4M7D - chains C and D of the 8 polymer chains in the assembly; structure by X-ray diffraction, 2.60 A resolution.

Chain C:
Name: U6 snRNA-associated Sm-like protein LSm3
Organism: Saccharomyces cerevisiae
UniProtKB: P57743 (LSM3_YEAST); residue numbers follow UniProt; this construct covers 1-89
Sequence (89 residues; row label = number of the first residue in the row):
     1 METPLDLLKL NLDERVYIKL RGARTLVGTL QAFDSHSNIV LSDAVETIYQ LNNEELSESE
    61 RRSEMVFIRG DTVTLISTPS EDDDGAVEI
Disordered / not traced: 1-2, 80-89
Construct notes: engineered mutation Ser37 (Cys in P57743), Ser63 (Cys in P57743)

Chain D:
Name: U6 snRNA-associated Sm-like protein LSm6
Organism: Saccharomyces cerevisiae
UniProtKB: Q06406 (LSM6_YEAST); residues 1-86 here = UniProt positions 1-86
Sequence (86 residues; numbered 1 to 86; the number before each row is that of its first residue):
     1 MSGKASTEGS VTTEFLSDII GKTVNVKLAS GLLYSGRLES IDGFMNVALS SATEHYESNN
    61 NKLLNKFNSD VFLRGTQVMY ISEQKI
Disordered / not traced: 1-10, 85-86

Interface between chain C and chain D:
Pairs across the interface (36):
  Thr3(C) - Ser40(D)
  Pro4(C) - Ser40(D)
  Pro4(C) - Ile41(D)
  Pro4(C) - Asp42(D)
  Pro4(C) - Asn46(D)
  Pro4(C) - Ala48(D)  hydrophobic
  Pro4(C) - Phe72(D)
  Leu5(C) - Asn46(D)
  Leu5(C) - Phe72(D)  hydrophobic
  Leu7(C) - Ser40(D)
  Leu7(C) - Ala48(D)  hydrophobic
  Tyr17(C) - Phe67(D)  hydrophobic
  Lys19(C) - Leu32(D)
  Lys19(C) - Glu54(D)  salt bridge
  Arg21(C) - Gln77(D)
  His36(C) - Arg74(D)  hydrogen bond (backbone-side chain)
  Ser37(C) - Phe72(D)
  Ser37(C) - Arg74(D)
  Gly70(C) - Arg74(D)  hydrogen bond (backbone-side chain)
  Asp71(C) - Arg74(D)  hydrogen bond (backbone-side chain)
  Val73(C) - Arg74(D)
  Val73(C) - Gln77(D)
  Thr74(C) - Leu28(D)
  Thr74(C) - Leu73(D)
  Thr74(C) - Arg74(D)  hydrogen bond (backbone-backbone)
  Thr74(C) - Gln77(D)
  Leu75(C) - Tyr34(D)  hydrophobic
  Leu75(C) - Phe72(D)
  Leu75(C) - Leu73(D)  hydrophobic
  Ile76(C) - Val71(D)
  Ile76(C) - Phe72(D)  hydrogen bond (backbone-backbone)
  Ser77(C) - Phe67(D)
  Ser77(C) - Ser69(D)
  Ser77(C) - Asp70(D)  hydrogen bond (side chain-backbone)
  Ser77(C) - Val71(D)
  Thr78(C) - Ser69(D)  hydrogen bond
Other interface residues (no listed pair), chain C (19 interface residues in all): Leu8, Thr72
Other interface residues (no listed pair), chain D (18 interface residues in all): Val47

In short:
19 residues of chain C and 18 residues of chain D are in contact; the contacts include 7 hydrogen bonds and 1
salt bridge. Among the polar pairs are Lys19(C)-Glu54(D), His36(C)-Arg74(D) and Gly70(C)-Arg74(D).
Chain C is U6 snRNA-associated Sm-like protein LSm3 and chain D is U6 snRNA-associated Sm-like protein LSm6,
both from Saccharomyces cerevisiae; the structure, Crystal structure of Lsm2-8 complex bound to the RNA
fragment CGUUU, was determined by X-ray diffraction together with 4M77, 4M78, 4M7A and 4M75 from the same
study.
